Entry 3J0K (electron microscopy, 36.00 A resolution (very low resolution: no residue pairs are listed; an interface is given only as per-side residue counts)); this record covers chains C and K of the 12 polymer chains in the assembly.

[Chain C]
Molecule: DNA-directed RNA polymerase II 45 kDa polypeptide
Organism: Homo sapiens
Notes: EC 2.7.7.6
Sequence (268 residues; row label = number of the first residue in the row):
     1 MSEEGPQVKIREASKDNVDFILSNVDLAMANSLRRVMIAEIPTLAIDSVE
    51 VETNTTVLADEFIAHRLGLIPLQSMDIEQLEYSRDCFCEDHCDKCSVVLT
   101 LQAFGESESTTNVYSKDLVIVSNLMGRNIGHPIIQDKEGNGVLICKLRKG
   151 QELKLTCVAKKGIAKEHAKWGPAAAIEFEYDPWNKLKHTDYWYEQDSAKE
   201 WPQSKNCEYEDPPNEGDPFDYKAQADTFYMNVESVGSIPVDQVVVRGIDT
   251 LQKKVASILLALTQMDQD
Disordered / not traced: 1-2
Bound ions: Zn2+: Cys86, Cys88, Cys92

[Chain K]
Molecule: DNA-directed RNA polymerase II 13.6 kDa polypeptide
Organism: Homo sapiens
Notes: EC 2.7.7.6
Sequence (120 residues; numbered 1 to 120; the number before each row is that of its first residue):
     1 MNAPDRFELFLLGEGESKLKIDPDTKAPNAVVITFEKEDHTLGNLIRAEL
    51 LNDRKVLFAAYKVEHPFFARFKLRIQTTEGYDPKDALKNACNSIINKLGA
   101 LKTNFETEWNLQTLAADDAF
Disordered / not traced: 115-120

[Chain C / chain K interface]
At this resolution (36 A) residue pairs are not listed: 41 residues of chain C and 41 of chain K lie at the interface.

[Overview]
Chain C and chain K each contribute 41 residues to their interface. Cys86(C), Cys88(C) and Cys92(C) form the
Zn2+ site.
Chain C is DNA-directed RNA polymerase II 45 kDa polypeptide and chain K is DNA-directed RNA polymerase II
13.6 kDa polypeptide, both from Homo sapiens; the structure, Orientation of RNA polymerase II within the human
VP16-Mediator-pol II-TFIIF assembly, was determined by electron microscopy.
